Entry 4F1F (X-ray diffraction, 1.68 A resolution); this record covers chains B and D of the 4 polymer chains in the assembly.

== Chain B (and D) ==
Protein: Insulin B chain
Source organism: Homo sapiens
Notes: chain D of this document is another copy of the same molecule, construct and numbering; everything in this record applies to it too
UniProt: P01308 (INS_HUMAN); residues 1-30 here correspond to UniProt positions 25-54 (UniProt number = residue number + 24)
Sequence (30 residues; numbered 1 to 30; the number before each row is that of its first residue):
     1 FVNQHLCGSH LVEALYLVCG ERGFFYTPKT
Metal / ion sites: Zn2+ near H10 (its only coordinating residue here)

== Interface between chain B and chain D ==
Pairs across the interface (29):
  G8(B) with Y16(D)
  S9(B) with E13(D); Y16(D)
  V12(B) with V12(D), hydrophobic; Y16(D), hydrophobic; F24(D), hydrophobic
  E13(B) with S9(D); E13(D)
  Y16(B) with G8(D); S9(D); V12(D), hydrophobic; Y26(D)
  G20(B) with Y26(D); P28(D)
  E21(B) with P28(D)
  G23(B) with Y26(D); P28(D)
  F24(B) with V12(D), hydrophobic; F24(D), hydrophobic; F25(D); Y26(D), hydrogen bond (backbone-backbone)
  F25(B) with F24(D); F25(D), hydrophobic
  Y26(B) with Y16(D), hydrophobic; G23(D); F24(D), hydrogen bond (backbone-backbone)
  P28(B) with E21(D); G23(D)
  K29(B) with E21(D)
Interface residues without a listed pair, chain D (14 interface residues in all): G20, R22, T30

== Overview ==
13 residues of chain B and 14 residues of chain D are in contact; the contacts include 2 hydrogen bonds. Its
one hydrogen bond, F24(B)-Y26(D), is backbone to backbone.
Both chains are Insulin B chain (Homo sapiens). Entry 4F1F (Human Insulin) was determined by X-ray diffraction
(same publication as 4EWW, 4EWX, 4EWZ, 4EX0, 4EX1, 4EXX and 17 further entries).
